Entry 1S3Y (X-ray diffraction, 2.25 A resolution); this record covers chain A.

# Chain A
Molecule: Dihydrofolate reductase
Source organism: Pneumocystis carinii
Notes: EC 1.5.1.3
UniProtKB: P16184 (DYR_PNECA); residue numbers follow UniProt; this construct covers 1-206
Sequence (206 residues; each row starts with the number of its first residue):
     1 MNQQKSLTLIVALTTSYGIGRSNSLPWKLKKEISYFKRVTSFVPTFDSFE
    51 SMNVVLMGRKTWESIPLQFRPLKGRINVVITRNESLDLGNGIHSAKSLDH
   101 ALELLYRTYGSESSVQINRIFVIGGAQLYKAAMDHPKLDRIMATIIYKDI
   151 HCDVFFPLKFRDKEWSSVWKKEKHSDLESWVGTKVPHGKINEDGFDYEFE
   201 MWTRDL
Curated features (UniProtKB/Swiss-Prot):
  - binding site (NADP(+)): Ala12, Gly18 to Ser24, Arg59 to Thr61, Thr81 to Asn83, Gly124 to Ala131
  - binding site (substrate): Glu32 to Lys37, Arg75
Small-molecule neighbours:
  - NADP (NAP; NADP nicotinamide-adenine-dinucleotide phosphate): Ile19, Gly20, Asn23, Leu25, Trp27, Gly58, Arg59, Lys60, Thr61, Ser64, Ile80, Thr81, Arg82, Asn83, Lys96, Ser97, Gly124, Gly125, Ala126, Gln127, Leu128, Ala131, Val154
  - Human (TQT; 6-(octahydro-1H-indol-1-ylmethyl)decahydroquinazoline-2,4-diamine): Ile10, Val11, Ala12, Leu25, Glu32, Ile33, Phe36, Ser64, Ile65, Pro66, Phe69, Ile123, Tyr129, Thr144

# Overview
Ligands of chain A: NADP and Human. From UniProt: 22 NADP+-binding residues and 7 substrate-binding residues.
Chain A is Dihydrofolate reductase (Pneumocystis carinii); the structure, Structure Determination of
Tetrahydroquinazoline Antifolates in Complex with Human and Pneumocystis carinii Dihydrofolate Reductase:
Correlations of ..., was determined by X-ray diffraction (same publication as 1S3U, 1S3V and 1S3W).
